Entry 5YE3 (X-ray diffraction, 1.70 A resolution); this record covers chains B and A of the 3 polymer chains in the assembly.

Chain B:
Name: 2A7D9 VH CH1 chain
Organism: Mus musculus
Sequence (211 residues; each row starts with the number of its first residue):
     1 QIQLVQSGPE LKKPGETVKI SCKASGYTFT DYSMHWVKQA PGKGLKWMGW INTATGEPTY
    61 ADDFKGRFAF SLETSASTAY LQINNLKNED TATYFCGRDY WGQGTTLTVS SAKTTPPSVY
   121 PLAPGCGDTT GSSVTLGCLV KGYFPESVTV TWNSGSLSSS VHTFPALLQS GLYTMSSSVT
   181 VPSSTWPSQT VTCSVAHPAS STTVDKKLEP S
Disulfides: Cys22-Cys96, Cys138-Cys193
What the authors report for this chain:
  - specificity-determining residues: Ala54

Chain A:
Name: 2A7D9 L chain
Organism: Mus musculus
Sequence (213 residues; row label = number of the first residue in the row):
     1 DIQMIQSPSS LSASLGGKVT ITCKASQDIN KYIAWFQHKP GKGPTLLIYY TSTLQPGIPS
    61 RFSGSGSGRH YSFSISNLEP EDIATYYCLQ YDNLRTFGGG TKLEIKRADA APTVSIFPPS
   121 SEQLTSGGAS VVCFLNNFYP KDINVKWKID GSERQNGVLN SWTDQDSKDS TYSMSSTLTL
   181 TKDEYERHNS YTCEATHKTS TSPIVKSFNR NEC
Disulfides: Cys23-Cys88, Cys133-Cys193

How chain B and chain A interact:
Contacting residue pairs (64; chain B residue first):
  His35(B) - Arg95(A)
  Val37(B) - Phe97(A)  hydrophobic
  Gln39(B) - His38(A)
  Gln39(B) - Tyr87(A)  hydrogen bond
  Gly44(B) - Tyr87(A)
  Leu45(B) - His38(A)
  Leu45(B) - Tyr87(A)
  Leu45(B) - Phe97(A)
  Trp47(B) - Arg95(A)
  Trp47(B) - Phe97(A)
  Phe95(B) - His38(A)
  Phe95(B) - Lys42(A)
  Phe95(B) - Gly43(A)
  Phe95(B) - Pro44(A)
  Asp99(B) - Leu46(A)
  Tyr100(B) - Gln55(A)
  Trp101(B) - Phe36(A)
  Trp101(B) - Pro44(A)
  Gly102(B) - Gly43(A)
  Val119(B) - Glu122(A)
  Tyr120(B) - Ser120(A)
  Tyr120(B) - Glu122(A)
  Tyr120(B) - Gln123(A)
  Tyr120(B) - Ser126(A)
  Pro121(B) - Ser120(A)
  Leu122(B) - Phe117(A)
  Leu122(B) - Phe134(A)  hydrophobic
  Ala123(B) - Phe117(A)
  Ala123(B) - Pro118(A)
  Pro124(B) - Phe117(A)
  Gly125(B) - Pro118(A)
  Cys126(B) - Glu212(A)  hydrogen bond (side chain-backbone)
  Cys126(B) - Cys213(A)  disulfide
  Gly127(B) - Cys213(A)
  Thr135(B) - Ser115(A)
  Thr135(B) - Phe117(A)
  Gly137(B) - Phe134(A)
  Leu139(B) - Ser130(A)
  Lys141(B) - Gln123(A)
  Ser158(B) - Lys168(A)  hydrogen bond (backbone-side chain)
  Ser159(B) - Lys168(A)  hydrogen bond (backbone-side chain)
  His162(B) - Asn136(A)
  His162(B) - Asn137(A)  hydrogen bond
  His162(B) - Ser173(A)  hydrogen bond
  Thr163(B) - Thr163(A)
  Phe164(B) - Phe134(A)  hydrophobic
  Phe164(B) - Asn136(A)
  Phe164(B) - Ser161(A)
  Phe164(B) - Thr163(A)
  Phe164(B) - Ser173(A)
  Phe164(B) - Met174(A)
  Phe164(B) - Ser175(A)
  Pro165(B) - Ser161(A)  hydrogen bond (backbone-side chain)
  Pro165(B) - Trp162(A)
  Leu167(B) - Asn160(A)
  Leu167(B) - Ser161(A)
  Gln169(B) - Leu159(A)
  Gln169(B) - Thr179(A)
  Ser176(B) - Phe134(A)
  Ser176(B) - Ser175(A)  hydrogen bond
  Ser177(B) - Phe134(A)
  Ser178(B) - Phe134(A)
  Ser178(B) - Asn136(A)  hydrogen bond
  Lys206(B) - Glu122(A)  salt bridge
Also at the interface, not in a pair above, chain B (41 interface residues in all): Lys43, Lys46, Arg98, Gln103, Leu136
Also at the interface, not in a pair above, chain A (38 interface residues in all): Gly41, Pro56, Leu94, Val132, Asp166
Disulfides between the chains: Cys126(B)-Cys213(A)

Overview:
Chain B and chain A form an interface of 41 and 38 residues respectively, with 1 disulfide bond, 9 hydrogen
bonds and 1 salt bridge. Polar contacts include Lys206(B)-Glu122(A), Gln39(B)-Tyr87(A) and
Cys126(B)-Glu212(A). From the paper: the specificity determinant Ala54(B).
Chain B is 2A7D9 VH CH1 chain and chain A is 2A7D9 L chain, both from Mus musculus; the structure, Crystal
structure of the complex of di-acetylated histone H4 and 2A7D9 Fab fragment, was determined by X-ray
diffraction.
